7P2C - chains H and L of the 3 polymer chains in the assembly; structure by X-ray diffraction, 2.04 A resolution.

[Chain H]
Name: Reaction center protein H chain
Source organism: Rhodobacter sphaeroides (strain ATCC 17023 / DSM 158 / JCM 6121 / NBRC 12203 / NCIMB 8253 / ATH 2.4.1.)
UniProtKB: Q3J170 (RCEH_RHOS4); residues 9-250 here = UniProt positions 9-250
Chain sequence (242 residues; row label = number of the first residue in the row):
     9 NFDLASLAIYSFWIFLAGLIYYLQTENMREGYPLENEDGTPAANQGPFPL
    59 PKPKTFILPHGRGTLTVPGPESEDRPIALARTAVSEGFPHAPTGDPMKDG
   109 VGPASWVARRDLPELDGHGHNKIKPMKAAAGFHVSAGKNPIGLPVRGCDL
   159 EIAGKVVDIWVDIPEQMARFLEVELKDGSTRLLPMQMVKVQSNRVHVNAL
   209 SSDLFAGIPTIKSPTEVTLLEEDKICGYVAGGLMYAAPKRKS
Not modelled in the structure: 9, 249-250
Small-molecule neighbours: 18:1 lpa (NKP; (2R)-2-hydroxy-3-(phosphonooxy)propyl (9E)-octadec-9-enoate): Ile22, Phe23, Ala25, Gly26, Leu27, Tyr29, Tyr30, Lys62

[Chain L]
Name: Reaction center protein L chain
Source organism: Rhodobacter sphaeroides (strain ATCC 17023 / DSM 158 / JCM 6121 / NBRC 12203 / NCIMB 8253 / ATH 2.4.1.)
UniProtKB: Q3J1A5 (RCEL_RHOS4); residues 1-281 here correspond to UniProt positions 2-282 (UniProt number = residue number + 1)
Chain sequence (281 residues; each row starts with the number of its first residue):
     1 ALLSFERKYRVPGGTLVGGNLFDFWVGPFYVGFFGVATFFFAALGIILIA
    51 WSAVLQGTWNPQLISVYPPALEYGLGGAPLAKGGLWQIITICATGAFVSW
   101 ALREVEICRKLGIGYHIPFAFAFAILAYLTLVLFRPVMMGAWGYAFPYGI
   151 WTHLDWVSNTGYTYGNFHYNPAHMIAITFFFTNALALALHGALVLSAANP
   201 EKGKEMRTPDHEDTFFRDLVGYSIGTLGIHRLGLLLSLSAVFFSALCMII
   251 TGTIWFDQWVDWWQWWVKLPWWANIPGGING
Differences from the reference sequence: engineered mutation Thr178 (Ser179 in Q3J1A5)
Curated features (UniProtKB/Swiss-Prot):
  - binding site ((7R,8Z)-bacteriochlorophyll b): His153, His173
  - binding site (Fe cation): His190, His230
  - binding site (a ubiquinone): Phe216
Bound ions: Fe ion: His190, His230 (shared with 3 residues of chain M)
Small-molecule neighbours:
  - bacteriochlorophyll a (BCL), molecule 1: Ile46, Ile49, Phe97, Tyr128, Leu131, Phe146, Ile150, Trp151, His153, Leu154, Trp156, Val157
  - bacteriochlorophyll a (BCL), molecule 2: Phe97, Phe121, Ala124, Ile125, Ala127, Tyr128, Leu131, Trp156, Val157, Ser158, Thr160, Gly161, Asn166, Phe167, His168, His173, Ala176, Ile177, Phe180, Phe181, Val241, Ser244, Ala245, Cys247, Met248
  - bacteriochlorophyll a (BCL), molecule 3: Val157, Tyr162, His168, Phe181
  - bacteriochlorophyll a (BCL), molecule 4: His168, Met174, Ile177, Thr178, Phe181, Thr182, Leu185
  - bacteriopheophytin a (BPH), molecule 1: Thr38, Phe41, Ala42, Gly45, Ile49, Ile89, Cys92, Ala93, Ala96, Phe97, Trp100, Glu104, Ile117, Ala120, Phe121, Phe123, Ala124, Tyr128, Phe146, Tyr148, Gly149, Ile150, His153, Ser237, Leu238, Val241
  - bacteriopheophytin a (BPH), molecule 2: Phe181, Ala184, Leu185, Ala188, Leu189, Phe216, Leu219, Val220
  - ubiquinone-10 (U10): Phe24, Val26, Phe29, Tyr30, Val31, Gly35, Val36, Thr38, Phe39, Trp100, Arg103

[Interface between chain H and chain L]
Contacting residue pairs - 64 pairs, chain H then chain L:
  Gly39(H) - Leu3(L)
  Gly39(H) - Ser4(L)  hydrogen bond (backbone-backbone)
  Gly39(H) - Phe5(L)
  Tyr40(H) - Leu3(L)  hydrophobic
  Leu42(H) - Ala1(L)  hydrophobic
  Leu42(H) - Leu2(L)
  Leu42(H) - Leu3(L)  hydrophobic
  Glu43(H) - Ala1(L)
  Glu43(H) - Leu2(L)  hydrogen bond (backbone-backbone)
  Glu43(H) - Ser4(L)
  Glu45(H) - Arg7(L)
  Glu45(H) - Arg10(L)  salt bridge
  Ala50(H) - Ala1(L)  hydrophobic
  Lys62(H) - Asn199(L)  hydrogen bond
  Phe64(H) - Ala198(L)
  Ile65(H) - Glu205(L)
  Ile65(H) - Met206(L)  hydrogen bond (backbone-backbone)
  Pro67(H) - Met206(L)
  His68(H) - Glu205(L)
  Glu79(H) - Ser4(L)
  Glu81(H) - Ser4(L)
  Glu81(H) - Phe5(L)
  Glu81(H) - Lys8(L)  salt bridge
  Ile85(H) - Arg7(L)
  Ile85(H) - Lys8(L)
  Leu87(H) - Arg7(L)
  Leu87(H) - Lys8(L)
  Leu87(H) - Val11(L)  hydrophobic
  Gly95(H) - Phe24(L)
  Gly95(H) - Trp25(L)  hydrogen bond (backbone-backbone)
  Phe96(H) - Phe24(L)  hydrophobic
  Pro97(H) - Arg10(L)
  Pro97(H) - Val11(L)
  Pro97(H) - Pro12(L)
  Pro97(H) - Asp23(L)
  Pro97(H) - Trp25(L)
  His98(H) - Arg7(L)  hydrogen bond
  His98(H) - Arg10(L)  hydrogen bond (backbone-backbone)
  His98(H) - Val11(L)
  His98(H) - Pro12(L)
  Val109(H) - Lys8(L)
  Gly110(H) - Lys8(L)  hydrogen bond (backbone-backbone)
  Gly110(H) - Tyr9(L)
  Gly110(H) - Val11(L)
  Pro111(H) - Val11(L)
  Pro111(H) - Lys110(L)
  Pro111(H) - Leu111(L)
  Pro111(H) - Gly112(L)
  Ser113(H) - Lys8(L)
  Ser113(H) - Tyr9(L)
  Trp114(H) - Lys8(L)
  Val115(H) - Tyr9(L)
  Asp124(H) - Asp210(L)
  Gly125(H) - Thr208(L)
  Gly125(H) - Asp210(L)  hydrogen bond (backbone-side chain)
  Pro172(H) - Asp210(L)
  Glu173(H) - Pro209(L)
  Glu173(H) - Thr226(L)  hydrogen bond
  Met175(H) - Leu227(L)  hydrophobic
  Ala238(H) - Gly112(L)
  Met242(H) - Pro12(L)
  Met242(H) - Gly13(L)
  Met242(H) - Gly14(L)
  Tyr243(H) - Val11(L)
Other interface residues (no listed pair), chain H (41 interface residues in all): Pro41, Leu66, Arg83, Ala99, Pro100, Glu122, Lys130, Leu241
Other interface residues (no listed pair), chain L (31 interface residues in all): Arg109, Lys204, Asp213

[Overview]
The interface between chain H and chain L involves 41 residues on one side and 31 on the other, with 10
hydrogen bonds and 2 salt bridges. Polar contacts include Glu45(H)-Arg10(L), Glu81(H)-Lys8(L) and
Lys62(H)-Asn199(L). Ligands of chain H: 18:1 lpa.
Here chain H is Reaction center protein H chain and chain L is Reaction center protein L chain, both from
Rhodobacter sphaeroides (strain ATCC 17023 / DSM 158 / JCM 6121 / NBRC 12203 / NCIMB 8253 / ATH 2.4.1.). Entry
7P2C (F(M197)H mutant structure of Photosynthetic Reaction Center From Rhodobacter Sphaeroides strain RV by
fixed-target serial synchrotron ...) was determined by X-ray diffraction together with 7OD5 from the same
study.
